7M7T - chains A and T of the 3 polymer chains in the assembly; structure by X-ray diffraction, 1.46 A resolution.

# Chain A
Molecule: DNA polymerase eta
Organism: Homo sapiens
Notes: EC 2.7.7.7
UniProt: Q9Y253 (POLH_HUMAN); numbering as in UniProt (aligned over 1-432)
Amino-acid sequence (435 residues; numbered -2 to 432; the number before each row is that of its first residue; numbers below 1 keep their minus sign (Gly-2 is residue -2)):
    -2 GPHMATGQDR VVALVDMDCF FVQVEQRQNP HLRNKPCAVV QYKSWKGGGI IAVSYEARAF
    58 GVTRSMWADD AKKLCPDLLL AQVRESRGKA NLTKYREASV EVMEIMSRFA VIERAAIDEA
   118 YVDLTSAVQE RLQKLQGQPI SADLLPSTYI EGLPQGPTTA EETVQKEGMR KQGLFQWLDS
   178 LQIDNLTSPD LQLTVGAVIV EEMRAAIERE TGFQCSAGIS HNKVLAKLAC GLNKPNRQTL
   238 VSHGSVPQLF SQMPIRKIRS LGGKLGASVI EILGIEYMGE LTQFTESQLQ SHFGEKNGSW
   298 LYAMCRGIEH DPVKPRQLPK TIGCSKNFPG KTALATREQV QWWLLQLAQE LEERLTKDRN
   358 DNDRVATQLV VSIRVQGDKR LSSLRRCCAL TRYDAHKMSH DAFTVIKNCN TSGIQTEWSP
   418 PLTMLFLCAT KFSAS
Not modelled in the structure: 155-159
Sequence notes: expression tag (-2 to 0); engineered mutation Ala113 (Ser in Q9Y253)
Curated features (UniProtKB/Swiss-Prot):
  - binding site (Mg(2+)): Asp13, Met14, Asp115, Glu116
  - binding site (Mn(2+)): Asp13, Met14, Asp115, Glu116
  - binding site (a 2'-deoxyribonucleoside 5'-triphosphate): Arg61
  - natural variant: Val37 (deletion: In XPV), Leu75 (deletion: In XPV), Arg93 (R93P: In XPV), Arg111 (R111H: In XPV), Thr122 (T122P: In XPV), Gly153 (G153D: In a breast cancer sample), Thr191 (T191P: In XPV), Gly263 (G263V: In XPV), Val266 (V266D: In XPV), Gly295 (G295R: In XPV), Arg361 (R361S: In XPV)
  - mutagenesis: Tyr52 (Y52A/F: Reduces DNA polymerase activity; Y52E: Reduces DNA polymerase activity. Increases fidelity of replication and reduces translesion bypass), Arg61 (R61A: Reduces enzymatic activity by two-thirds), Ser62 (S62G: Increased DNA polymerase activity and translesion bypass compared to wild-type), Ala68 (A68S/V: Severe reduction in thymine dimer translesion bypass), Asn324 to Pro326 (Reduces binding to chromatin and to monoubiquitinated PCNA. Abolishes binding to monoubiquitinated PCNA; when associated with 705-E--H-713 Del)
From the paper describing this entry:
  - conformationally variable residues: Asp115
  - mutagenesis - S113A (20-fold): decreased catalytic activity
  - mutagenesis - S113A: unchanged catalytic activity on RNA-terminated primers
  - mutagenesis - S113A: unchanged catalytic activity on 2'F-dA

# Chain T
Molecule: 12-nt DNA strand
Sequence (12 nucleotides; each row starts with the number of its first residue):
     1 CATTATGACG CT

# Chain A / chain T interface
Contacting residue pairs - 41 pairs, chain A then chain T:
  Gln38(A) - DT4(T)  hydrogen bond to the base
  Gln38(A) - DA5(T)  sugar contact
  Tyr39(A) - DT4(T)  phosphate contact
  Tyr39(A) - DA5(T)  hydrogen bond to the phosphate
  Trp42(A) - DA2(T)  stacking on the base
  Ile48(A) - DT4(T)  base contact
  Arg61(A) - DT4(T)  hydrogen bond to the base
  Ser62(A) - DT3(T)  sugar contact
  Trp64(A) - DA2(T)  phosphate contact
  Trp64(A) - DT3(T)  sugar contact
  Lys86(A) - DT6(T)  salt bridge to the phosphate
  Ala87(A) - DA5(T)  sugar contact
  Leu89(A) - DA5(T)  phosphate contact
  Leu89(A) - DT6(T)  phosphate contact
  Arg93(A) - DT6(T)  salt bridge to the phosphate
  Arg93(A) - DG7(T)  salt bridge to the phosphate
  Lys293(A) - DG10(T)  salt bridge to the phosphate
  Lys311(A) - DC9(T)  phosphate contact
  Arg313(A) - DA8(T)  salt bridge to the phosphate
  Arg313(A) - DC9(T)  salt bridge to the phosphate
  Pro316(A) - DA8(T)  phosphate contact
  Lys317(A) - DA8(T)  hydrogen bond to the phosphate
  Lys317(A) - DC9(T)  salt bridge to the phosphate
  Thr318(A) - DG7(T)  sugar contact
  Thr318(A) - DA8(T)  hydrogen bond to the phosphate
  Ile319(A) - DG7(T)  phosphate contact
  Gly320(A) - DT6(T)  sugar contact
  Gly320(A) - DG7(T)  hydrogen bond to the phosphate
  Cys321(A) - DT6(T)  phosphate contact
  Ser322(A) - DA5(T)  sugar contact
  Ser322(A) - DT6(T)  hydrogen bond to the phosphate
  Lys323(A) - DA5(T)  salt bridge to the phosphate
  Asn324(A) - DT4(T)  hydrogen bond to the phosphate
  Asn324(A) - DA5(T)  hydrogen bond to the phosphate
  Pro326(A) - DC1(T)  phosphate contact
  Pro326(A) - DA2(T)  sugar contact
  Gly327(A) - DC1(T)  hydrogen bond to the phosphate
  Gly327(A) - DA2(T)  phosphate contact
  Thr329(A) - DA2(T)  base contact
  Arg351(A) - DT6(T)  salt bridge to the phosphate
  Arg351(A) - DG7(T)  salt bridge to the phosphate
Also at the interface, not in a pair above, chain A (31 interface residues in all): Glu110, Arg111, Glu347, Leu378

# In short
The interface between chain A and chain T involves 31 residues on one side and 10 on the other; the contacts
include 10 hydrogen bonds, 10 salt bridges and 1 aromatic stacking contact. Polar contacts include
Gln38(A)-DT4(T), Arg61(A)-DT4(T) and Tyr39(A)-DA5(T). From the paper: S113A of chain A reduces catalytic
activity; conformational variability at Asp115(A).
Chain A is DNA polymerase eta (Homo sapiens) and chain T is a 12-nt DNA strand; the structure, Human DNA Pol
eta S113A with dT-ended primer and dATP: in crystallo reaction for 0 s, was determined by X-ray diffraction
(same publication as 7M7L, 7M7M, 7M7N, 7M7O, 7M7P, 7M7Q and 19 further entries).
